Entry 8Q5H (electron microscopy, 4.50 A resolution (low resolution: residue-level contacts below are approximate; hydrogen-bond / salt-bridge calls are withheld)); this record covers chains B and D of the 7 polymer chains in the assembly.

[Chain B]
Molecule: Polyamine-modulated factor 1
Source organism: Homo sapiens
Reference sequence: Q6P1K2 (PMF1_HUMAN); residue numbers follow UniProt; this construct covers 1-205
Sequence (205 residues; each row starts with the number of its first residue):
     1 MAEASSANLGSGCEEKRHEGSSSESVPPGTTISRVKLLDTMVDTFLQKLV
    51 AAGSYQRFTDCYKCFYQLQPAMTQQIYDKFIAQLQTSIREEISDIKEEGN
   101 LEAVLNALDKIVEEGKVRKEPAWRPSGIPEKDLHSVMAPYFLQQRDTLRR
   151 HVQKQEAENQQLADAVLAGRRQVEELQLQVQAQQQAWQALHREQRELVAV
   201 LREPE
Unresolved in the structure: 1-31

[Chain D]
Molecule: Kinetochore-associated protein DSN1 homolog
Source organism: Homo sapiens
Reference sequence: Q9H410 (DSN1_HUMAN); numbering as in UniProt (aligned over 1-356)
Sequence (362 residues; row label = number of the first residue in the row):
     1 MTSVTRSEIIDEKGPVMSKTHDHQLESSLSPVEVFAKTSASLEMNQGVSE
    51 ERIHLGSSPKKGGNCDLSHQERLQSKSLHLSPQEQSASYQDRRQSWRRAS
   101 MKETNRRKSLHPIHQGITELSRSISVDLAESKRLGCLLLSSFQFSIQKLE
   151 PFLRDTKGFSLESFRAKASSLSEELKHFADGLETDGTLQKCFEDSNGKAS
   201 DFSLEASVAEMKEYITKFSLERQTWDQLLLHYQQEAKEILSRGSTEAKIT
   251 EVKVEPMTYLGSSQNEVLNTKPDYQKILQNQSKVFDCMELVMDELQGSVK
   301 QLQAFMDESTQCFQKVSVQLGKRSMQQLDPSPARKLLKLQLQNPPAIHGS
   351 GSGSCQHHHHHH
Unresolved in the structure: 1-111, 246-255, 339-362
Sequence notes: expression tag (357-362)
Swiss-Prot annotation at these positions:
  - modified residue (Phosphoserine): Ser28, Ser30, Ser58, Ser77, Ser81, Ser109, Ser125, Ser331
  - cross-link: Lys253 (Glycyl lysine isopeptide (Lys-Gly) (interchain with G-Cter in SUMO2))

[How chain B and chain D interact]
Residue-residue contacts - 19 pairs, chain B then chain D:
  Gly127(B) - Glu221(D)
  Leu133(B) - Tyr232(D)
  Glu156(B) - Ser263(D)
  Asn159(B) - Ser262(D)
  Asn159(B) - Gln264(D)
  Gln160(B) - Gln264(D)
  Ala163(B) - Gln264(D)
  Arg170(B) - Val267(D)
  Arg170(B) - Thr270(D)
  Arg170(B) - Lys271(D)
  Arg170(B) - Tyr274(D)
  Val180(B) - Val284(D)
  Gln181(B) - Val284(D)
  Trp187(B) - Val291(D)
  Gln188(B) - Val291(D)
  Leu190(B) - Leu295(D)
  Gln194(B) - Leu295(D)
  Gln194(B) - Ser298(D)
  Leu201(B) - Gln301(D)
Also at the interface, not in a pair above, chain B (18 interface residues in all): Pro129, Val166, Leu167, Gln184
Also at the interface, not in a pair above, chain D (19 interface residues in all): Leu228, Pro272, Cys287, Met288, Phe305

[Summary]
18 residues of chain B face 19 of chain D across their interface.
Here chain B is Polyamine-modulated factor 1 and chain D is Kinetochore-associated protein DSN1 homolog, both
from Homo sapiens. Entry 8Q5H (Human KMN network (outer kinetochore)) was determined by electron microscopy.
